Entry 8JIO (electron microscopy, 3.30 A resolution); this record covers chains A and C of the 3 polymer chains in the assembly.

# Chain A
Molecule: Spike glycoprotein
From: Severe acute respiratory syndrome coronavirus 2
UniProt: P0DTC2 (SPIKE_SARS2); aligned to UniProt positions 28-1207 over residues 29-1208 (the alignment contains insertions or deletions, so no single offset holds)
Sequence (1295 residues; numbered -6 to 1288; the number before each row is that of its first residue; numbers below 1 keep their minus sign (Met-6 is residue -6)):
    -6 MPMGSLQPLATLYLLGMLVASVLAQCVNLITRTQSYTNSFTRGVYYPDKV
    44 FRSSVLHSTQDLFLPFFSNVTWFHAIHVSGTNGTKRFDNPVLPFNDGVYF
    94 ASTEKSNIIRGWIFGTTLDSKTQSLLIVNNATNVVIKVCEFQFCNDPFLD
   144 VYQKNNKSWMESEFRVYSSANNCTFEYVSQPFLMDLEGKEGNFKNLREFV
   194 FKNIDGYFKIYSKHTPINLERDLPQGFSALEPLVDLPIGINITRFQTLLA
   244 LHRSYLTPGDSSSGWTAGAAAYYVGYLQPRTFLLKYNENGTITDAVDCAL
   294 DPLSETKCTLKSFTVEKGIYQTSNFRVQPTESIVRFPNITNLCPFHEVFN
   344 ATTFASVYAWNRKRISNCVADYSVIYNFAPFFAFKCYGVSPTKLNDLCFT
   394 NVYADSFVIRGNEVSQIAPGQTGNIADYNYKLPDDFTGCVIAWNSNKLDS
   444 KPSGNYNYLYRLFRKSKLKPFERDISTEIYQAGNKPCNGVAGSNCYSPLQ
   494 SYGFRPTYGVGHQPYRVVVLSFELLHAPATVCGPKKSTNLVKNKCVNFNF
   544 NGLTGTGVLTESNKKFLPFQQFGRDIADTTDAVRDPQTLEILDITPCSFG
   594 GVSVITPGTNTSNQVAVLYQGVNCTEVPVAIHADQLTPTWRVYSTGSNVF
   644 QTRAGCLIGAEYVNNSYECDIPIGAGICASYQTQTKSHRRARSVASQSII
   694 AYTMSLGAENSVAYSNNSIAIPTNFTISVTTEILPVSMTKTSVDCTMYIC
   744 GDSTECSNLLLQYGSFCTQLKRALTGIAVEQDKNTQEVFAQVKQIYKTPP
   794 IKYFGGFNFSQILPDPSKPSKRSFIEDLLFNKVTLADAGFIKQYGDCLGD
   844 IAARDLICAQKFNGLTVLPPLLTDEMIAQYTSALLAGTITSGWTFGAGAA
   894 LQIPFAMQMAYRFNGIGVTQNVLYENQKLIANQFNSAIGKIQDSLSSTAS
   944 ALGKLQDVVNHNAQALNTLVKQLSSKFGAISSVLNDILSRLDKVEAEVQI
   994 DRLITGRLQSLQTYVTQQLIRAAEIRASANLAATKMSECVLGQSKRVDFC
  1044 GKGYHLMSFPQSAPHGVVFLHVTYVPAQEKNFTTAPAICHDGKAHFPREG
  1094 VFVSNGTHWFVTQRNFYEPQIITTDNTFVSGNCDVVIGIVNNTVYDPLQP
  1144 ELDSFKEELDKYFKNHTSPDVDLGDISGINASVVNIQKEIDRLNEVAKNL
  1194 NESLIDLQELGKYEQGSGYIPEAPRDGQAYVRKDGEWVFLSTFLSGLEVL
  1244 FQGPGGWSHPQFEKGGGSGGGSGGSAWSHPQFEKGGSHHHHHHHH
Unresolved in the structure: -6 to 23, 701-1288
Differences from the reference sequence: initiating methionine (-6); expression tag (-5 to 28, 1209-1288); variant Asp143 (Gly142 in P0DTC2), Gln146 (His in P0DTC2), Glu183 (Gln in P0DTC2), Glu213 (Val in P0DTC2), His339 (Gly in P0DTC2), Thr346 (Arg in P0DTC2), Ile368 (Leu in P0DTC2), Phe371 (Ser in P0DTC2), Pro373 (Ser in P0DTC2), Phe375 (Ser in P0DTC2), Ala376 (Thr in P0DTC2), Asn405 (Asp in P0DTC2), Ser408 (Arg in P0DTC2), Asn417 (Lys in P0DTC2), Lys440 (Asn in P0DTC2), Pro445 (Val in P0DTC2), Ser446 (Gly in P0DTC2), Lys460 (Asn in P0DTC2), Asn477 (Ser in P0DTC2), Lys478 (Thr in P0DTC2), Ala484 (Glu in P0DTC2), Ser486 (Phe in P0DTC2), Ser490 (Phe in P0DTC2), Arg498 (Gln in P0DTC2), Tyr501 (Asn in P0DTC2), His505 (Tyr in P0DTC2), Gly614 (Asp in P0DTC2), Tyr655 (His in P0DTC2), Lys679 (Asn in P0DTC2), His681 (Pro in P0DTC2), Lys764 (Asn in P0DTC2), Tyr796 (Asp in P0DTC2), His954 (Gln in P0DTC2), Lys969 (Asn in P0DTC2)
UniProt features mapped onto this chain:
  - glycosylation (N-linked (GlcNAc...) asparagine): Asn62 (hybrid), Asn75 (complex), Asn123 (hybrid), Asn658 (complex), Asn710 (high mannose), Asn1135 (complex)
Disulfide bonds: Cys291-Cys301, Cys379-Cys432, Cys391-Cys525, Cys480-Cys488, Cys538-Cys590

# Chain C
Molecule: 6I18 heavy chain
From: Homo sapiens
Sequence (452 residues; numbered 1 to 452; the number before each row is that of its first residue):
     1 QVQLQESGPGLVKPSETLSLTCTVSGGSISSYYWTWIRQPPGKGLEWIGY
    51 IYYTGSTNYNPSLKSRVTISVDTSKSQFSLKLSSVTAADTAVYYCATDYY
   101 DSSGYSYGMDVWGHGTTVTVSSASTKGPSVFPLAPSSKSTSGGTAALGCL
   151 VKDYFPEPVTVSWNSGALTSGVHTFPAVLQSSGLYSLSSVVTVPSSSLGT
   201 QTYICNVNHKPSNTKVDKKVEPKSCDKTHTCPPCPAPELLGGPSVFLFPP
   251 KPKDTLMISRTPEVTCVVVDVSHEDPEVKFNWYVDGVEVHNAKTKPREEQ
   301 YNSTYRVVSVLTVLHQDWLNGKEYKCKVSNKALPAPIEKTISKAKGQPRE
   351 PQVYTLPPSRDELTKNQVSLTCLVKGFYPSDIAVEWESNGQPENNYKTTP
   401 PVLDSDGSFFLYSKLTVDKSRWQQGNVFSCSVMHEALHNHYTQKSLSLSP
   451 GK
Unresolved in the structure: 230-452
Disulfide bonds: Cys22-Cys95, Cys149-Cys205

# Chain A / chain C interface
Contacting residue pairs - 26 pairs, chain A then chain C:
  Asn334(A) - Gln1(C)
  Arg355(A) - Asp101(C)  salt bridge
  Arg355(A) - Ser103(C)  hydrogen bond
  Arg355(A) - Tyr105(C)
  Arg355(A) - Tyr107(C)  hydrogen bond
  Arg357(A) - Ser31(C)
  Arg357(A) - Tyr32(C)  hydrogen bond
  Arg357(A) - Tyr99(C)
  Arg357(A) - Tyr107(C)
  Asn360(A) - Gly26(C)
  Asn360(A) - Gly27(C)
  Asn360(A) - Ser28(C)
  Asn360(A) - Ser31(C)
  Asn360(A) - Tyr32(C)
  Asn394(A) - Tyr99(C)
  Tyr396(A) - Tyr99(C)  hydrogen bond
  Tyr396(A) - Asp101(C)
  Tyr396(A) - Tyr107(C)
  Phe464(A) - Ser103(C)
  Arg466(A) - Tyr105(C)  hydrogen bond
  Glu516(A) - Ser102(C)  hydrogen bond
  Ala520(A) - Tyr53(C)
  Pro521(A) - Ser30(C)
  Phe562(A) - Ile29(C)
  Phe562(A) - Tyr53(C)  hydrophobic
  Phe562(A) - Thr73(C)
Interface residues without a listed pair, chain A (18 interface residues in all): Trp353, Lys356, Ser359, Cys361, His519, Thr523

# In short
18 residues of chain A and 16 residues of chain C are in contact; the contacts include 6 hydrogen bonds and 1
salt bridge. Polar contacts include Arg355(A)-Asp101(C), Arg355(A)-Ser103(C) and Arg355(A)-Tyr107(C).
Chain A is Spike glycoprotein (Severe acute respiratory syndrome coronavirus 2) and chain C is 6I18 heavy
chain (Homo sapiens); the structure, XBB spike protein (S) in complex with monoclonal antibody 6I18, was
determined by electron microscopy.
